PDB entry 6Q0R | X-ray diffraction, 2.90 A resolution | chains A and B of the 5 polymer chains in the assembly

[Chain A]
Protein: DNA damage-binding protein 1
From: Homo sapiens
Notes: fragment: internal deletion of the BPB domain
UniProt: Q16531 (DDB1_HUMAN); the construct has insertions or renumbered stretches relative to UniProt, so the offset changes along the chain: 1-392 = UniProt 1-392; 697-699 = UniProt 393-395; 706-1140 = UniProt 706-1140
Chain sequence (864 residues; each row starts with the number of its first residue; note: 304 numbers in that range are skipped by the numbering (no residue carries them; nothing is unmodelled there); numbers below 1 keep their minus sign (Met-27 is residue -27)):
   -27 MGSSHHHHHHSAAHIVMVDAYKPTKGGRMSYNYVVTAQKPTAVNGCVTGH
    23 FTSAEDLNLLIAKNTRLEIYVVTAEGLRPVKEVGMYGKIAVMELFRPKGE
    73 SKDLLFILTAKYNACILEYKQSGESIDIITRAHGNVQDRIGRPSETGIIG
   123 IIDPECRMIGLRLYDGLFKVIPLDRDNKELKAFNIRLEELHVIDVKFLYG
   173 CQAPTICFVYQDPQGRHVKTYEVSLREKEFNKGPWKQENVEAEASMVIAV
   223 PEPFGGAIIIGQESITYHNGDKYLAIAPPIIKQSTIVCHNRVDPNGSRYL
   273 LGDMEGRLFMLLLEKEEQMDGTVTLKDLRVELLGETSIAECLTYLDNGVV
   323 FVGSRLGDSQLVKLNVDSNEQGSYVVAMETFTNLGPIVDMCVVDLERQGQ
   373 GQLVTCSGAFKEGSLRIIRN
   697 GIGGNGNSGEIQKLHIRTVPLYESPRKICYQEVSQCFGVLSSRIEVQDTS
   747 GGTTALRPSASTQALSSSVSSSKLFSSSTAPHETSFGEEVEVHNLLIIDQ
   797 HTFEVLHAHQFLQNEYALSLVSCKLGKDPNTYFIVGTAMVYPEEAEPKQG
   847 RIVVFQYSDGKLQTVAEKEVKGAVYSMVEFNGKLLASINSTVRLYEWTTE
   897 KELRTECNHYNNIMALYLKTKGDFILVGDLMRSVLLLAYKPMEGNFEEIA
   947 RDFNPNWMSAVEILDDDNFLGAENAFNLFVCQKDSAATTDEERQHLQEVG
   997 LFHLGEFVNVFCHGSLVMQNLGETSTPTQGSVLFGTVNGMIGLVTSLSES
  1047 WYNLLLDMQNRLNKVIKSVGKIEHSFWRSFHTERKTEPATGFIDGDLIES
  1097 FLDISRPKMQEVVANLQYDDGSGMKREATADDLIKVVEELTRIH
Not modelled in the structure: -27 to 0, 365-373, 697-709, 769-784, 982-983, 1010-1022
Sequence notes: initiating methionine (-27); expression tag (-26 to 0); linker (700-705)
UniProt features mapped onto this chain:
  - modified residue: Ser2 (N-acetylserine), Lys1067 (N6-acetyllysine), Thr1125 (Phosphothreonine)
  - cross-link: Lys1121 (Glycyl lysine isopeptide (Lys-Gly) (interchain with G-Cter in SUMO2))

[Chain B]
Protein: DDB1- and CUL4-associated factor 15
From: Homo sapiens
Notes: fragment: N-terminal domain
UniProt: Q66K64 (DCA15_HUMAN); residue numbers follow UniProt; this construct covers 34-260
Chain sequence (276 residues; each row starts with the number of its first residue; numbers below 1 keep their minus sign (Met-15 is residue -15)):
   -15 MDWSHPQFEKSAVGLNDIFEAQKIEWHEGGGGSGENLYFQGGGRMGRRRE
    35 HVLKQLERVKISGQLSPRLFRKLPPRVCVSLKNIVDEDFLYAGHIFLGFS
    85 KCGRYVLSYTSSSGDDDFSFYIYHLYWWEFNVHSKLKLVRQVRLFQDEEI
   135 YSDLYLTVCEWPSDASKVIVFGFNTRSANGMLMNMMMMSDENHRDIYVST
   185 VAVPPPGRCAACQDASRAHPGDPNAQCLRHGFMLHTKYQVVYPFPTFQPA
   235 FQLKKDQVVLLNTSYSLVACAVSVHS
Not modelled in the structure: -15 to 33, 98-102, 164-170, 203-208, 260
Sequence notes: initiating methionine (-15); expression tag (-14 to 33)
Ion coordination: Zn2+: Cys193, Cys196, Cys211, His214
Small-molecule neighbours:
  - O6M (3-cyano-N-(3-cyano-4-methyl-1H-indol-7-yl)benzene-1-sulfonamide): Thr230, Phe231, Gln232, Pro233, Ala234, Phe235
  - oxamic acid (OXM): Ile180, Tyr222, Val224, Pro229, Thr230, Phe231, Gln236, Leu244, Leu245, Asn246
UniProt features mapped onto this chain:
  - binding site (Zn(2+)): Cys193, Cys196, Cys211, His214
  - binding site (E7820): Phe231, Ala234, Phe235
  - modified residue: Ser50 (Phosphoserine)
  - mutagenesis: Val90 (V90D: Abolished interaction with DDB1, DDA1 and RBM39 in presence of indisulam), Leu91 (L91P: Abolished interaction with DDB1, DDA1 and RBM39 in presence of indisulam), Trp112 (W112R: Abolished interaction with DDB1, DDA1 and RBM39 in presence of indisulam), Phe129 (F129S/V: Abolished interaction with DDB1, DDA1 and RBM39 in presence of indisulam), Val182 (V182D: Decreased interaction with DDB1, DDA1 and RBM39 in presence of indisulam), Cys196 (C196Y: Decreased interaction with DDB1, DDA1 and RBM39 in presence of indisulam), Gln232 (Q232R: Decreased interaction with RBM39 in presence of indisulam, without affecting interaction with DDA1 and DDB1), Leu244 (L244P: Decreased interaction with DDB1, DDA1 and RBM39 in presence of indisulam)
What the authors report for this chain:
  - binding site for O6M: Phe231, Ala234, Phe235

[Interface between chain A and chain B]
Residue-residue contacts (69):
  Arg114(A) - Arg52(B)
  Pro115(A) - Arg52(B)  hydrogen bond (backbone-side chain)
  Ser116(A) - Arg52(B)
  Glu117(A) - Arg52(B)
  Glu117(A) - Arg55(B)  salt bridge
  Asp137(A) - Arg52(B)  salt bridge
  Arg327(A) - Ile45(B)
  Arg327(A) - Ser46(B)
  Leu328(A) - Ile45(B)
  Pro358(A) - Lys44(B)
  Pro358(A) - Ile45(B)  hydrophobic
  Val360(A) - Lys44(B)
  Phe382(A) - Ile45(B)  hydrophobic
  Arg722(A) - Glu41(B)  salt bridge
  Tyr812(A) - Lys38(B)  hydrogen bond
  Tyr812(A) - Glu41(B)
  Leu814(A) - Leu37(B)  hydrophobic
  Ala834(A) - Leu37(B)  hydrophobic
  Val836(A) - His35(B)
  Val836(A) - Leu37(B)  hydrophobic
  Glu840(A) - His35(B)
  Ala841(A) - His35(B)  hydrogen bond (backbone-side chain)
  Ala841(A) - Val36(B)  hydrogen bond (backbone-backbone)
  Glu842(A) - His35(B)
  Glu842(A) - Pro58(B)
  Glu842(A) - Pro59(B)
  Glu842(A) - Arg60(B)  salt bridge
  Pro843(A) - His35(B)
  Pro843(A) - Val36(B)
  Pro843(A) - Leu37(B)  hydrophobic
  Tyr871(A) - Leu37(B)  hydrophobic
  Tyr871(A) - Leu40(B)  hydrophobic
  Tyr906(A) - His117(B)
  Asn907(A) - Asn115(B)
  Asn907(A) - Val116(B)
  Asn907(A) - His117(B)  hydrogen bond (side chain-backbone)
  Asn907(A) - Ser118(B)  hydrogen bond
  Asn908(A) - Val61(B)
  Asn908(A) - Val116(B)
  Ile909(A) - Arg60(B)
  Ile909(A) - Val61(B)  hydrophobic
  Met910(A) - Leu40(B)  hydrophobic
  Leu926(A) - Leu40(B)  hydrophobic
  Leu926(A) - Leu49(B)  hydrophobic
  Leu926(A) - Phe54(B)  hydrophobic
  Met927(A) - Arg60(B)
  Arg928(A) - Phe114(B)
  Arg928(A) - Asn115(B)  hydrogen bond
  Arg928(A) - Val116(B)
  Glu944(A) - Asn115(B)  hydrogen bond
  Arg947(A) - Phe114(B)
  Phe949(A) - Arg88(B)
  Phe949(A) - Glu113(B)
  Trp953(A) - Leu49(B)  hydrophobic
  Trp953(A) - Pro51(B)  hydrophobic
  Met954(A) - Leu49(B)
  Asn970(A) - Leu49(B)  hydrogen bond (side chain-backbone)
  Phe972(A) - Gly47(B)
  Asp980(A) - Arg192(B)
  Glu988(A) - Arg192(B)
  His991(A) - Pro190(B)
  His991(A) - Gly191(B)
  Phe1003(A) - Val43(B)  hydrophobic
  Phe1003(A) - Gly47(B)
  Asn1005(A) - Lys44(B)  hydrogen bond (side chain-backbone)
  Val1033(A) - Lys44(B)
  Val1033(A) - Ile45(B)
  Val1033(A) - Ser46(B)
  Val1033(A) - Gly47(B)
Interface residues without a listed pair, chain A (50 interface residues in all): Arg111, Ala381, Glu787, Met835, Tyr837, Ala869, Ser886, Leu912, Tyr913
Interface residues without a listed pair, chain B (36 interface residues in all): Glu34, Ser50, Leu53, Gly87, Gln197, Asp240

[In short]
Chain A and chain B form an interface of 50 and 36 residues respectively, with 10 hydrogen bonds and 4 salt
bridges. Polar pairs include Glu117(A)-Arg55(B), Asp137(A)-Arg52(B) and Arg722(A)-Glu41(B). Bound to chain B:
oxamic acid and compound O6M. The paper reports a binding site for O6M at Phe231(B), Ala234(B) and Phe235(B).
Chain A is DNA damage-binding protein 1 and chain B is DDB1- and CUL4-associated factor 15, both from Homo
sapiens; the structure, Structure of DDB1-DDA1-DCAF15 complex bound to E7820 and RBM39, was determined by
X-ray diffraction, deposited together with 6Q0V and 6Q0W.
